Entry 3ZR1 (X-ray diffraction, 1.90 A resolution); this record covers chain A.

Chain A:
Protein: 7,8-dihydro-8-oxoguanine triphosphatase
From: Homo sapiens
Notes: EC 3.6.1.-
UniProt: P36639 (8ODP_HUMAN); numbering as in UniProt (aligned over 1-156)
Amino-acid sequence (156 residues; each row starts with the number of its first residue):
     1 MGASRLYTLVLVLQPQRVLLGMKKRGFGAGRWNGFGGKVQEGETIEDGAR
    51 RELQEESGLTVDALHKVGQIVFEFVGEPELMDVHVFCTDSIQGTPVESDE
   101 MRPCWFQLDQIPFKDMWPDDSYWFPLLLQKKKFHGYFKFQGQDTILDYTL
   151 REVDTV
Disordered / not traced: 1-2
UniProt features mapped onto this chain:
  - motif: G37 to G58 (Nudix box)
  - binding site (2-oxo-dATP): T8, N33, F35 to K38, W117 to D120
  - binding site (8-oxo-dGMP): T8, K23, N33, W117 to D120
  - binding site (8-oxo-dGTP): T8, K23, N33, F35 to K38, W117 to D120
  - binding site (N(6)-methyl-AMP): T8, K23, W117 to D120
  - binding site (O(6)-methyl-dGMP): T8, K23, N33, W117 to D120
  - binding site (8-oxo-ATP): F27, F35 to K38, E52, E56, W117 to D120
  - binding site (Mg(2+)): G36, E52, E55, E56, E100
What the authors report for this chain:
  - mutagenesis - D99A: unchanged catalytic activity (citing earlier work)
  - mutagenesis - E100A: abolished catalytic activity (citing earlier work)
  - mutagenesis - N33E, W117A: abolished catalytic activity on 8-oxo-dGTP (citing earlier work)
  - mutagenesis - W117A, D119A, D119N: abolished catalytic activity on 2-OH-dATP (citing earlier work)
  - mutagenesis - F27A, N33A, D119A, D119N: decreased catalytic activity on 8-oxo-dGTP (citing earlier work)
  - specificity-determining residues: T8, L9, V83, D119 (proposed by the authors, not directly observed)
  - mutagenesis - F27A: decreased catalytic activity on 2-OH-dATP (citing earlier work)

Overview:
UniProt lists 10 residues binding 2-oxo-dATP, 7 residues binding 8-oxo-dGMP, 11 residues binding 8-oxo-dGTP
and 6 N(6)-methyl-AMP-binding residues. The paper reports that F27A, N33A and D119A, among others, reduce
catalytic activity on 8-oxo-dGTP; specificity determinants T8, L9 and V83 among others; 8 substitutions were
tested in all.
Chain A is 7,8-dihydro-8-oxoguanine triphosphatase (Homo sapiens); the structure, Crystal structure of human
MTH1, was determined by X-ray diffraction, deposited together with 3ZR0.
